PDB entry 8J7M | electron microscopy, 3.10 A resolution | chains D and B of the 4 polymer chains in the assembly

# Chain D (and B)
Name: ion channel, Voltage dependent ion channel, Green fluorescent protein (Fragment)
Organism: Homo sapiens
Notes: chain B of this document is another copy of the same molecule, construct and numbering; everything in this record applies to it too
Reference sequence: chimeric construct of R1FVI4, A0A059PIQ0: residues 166-542 from R1FVI4 (R1FVI4_EMIHU) positions 1-377 (UniProt number = residue number - 165); residues 555-787 from A0A059PIQ0 positions 3-235 (UniProt number = residue number - 552)
Chain sequence (803 residues; row label = number of the first residue in the row):
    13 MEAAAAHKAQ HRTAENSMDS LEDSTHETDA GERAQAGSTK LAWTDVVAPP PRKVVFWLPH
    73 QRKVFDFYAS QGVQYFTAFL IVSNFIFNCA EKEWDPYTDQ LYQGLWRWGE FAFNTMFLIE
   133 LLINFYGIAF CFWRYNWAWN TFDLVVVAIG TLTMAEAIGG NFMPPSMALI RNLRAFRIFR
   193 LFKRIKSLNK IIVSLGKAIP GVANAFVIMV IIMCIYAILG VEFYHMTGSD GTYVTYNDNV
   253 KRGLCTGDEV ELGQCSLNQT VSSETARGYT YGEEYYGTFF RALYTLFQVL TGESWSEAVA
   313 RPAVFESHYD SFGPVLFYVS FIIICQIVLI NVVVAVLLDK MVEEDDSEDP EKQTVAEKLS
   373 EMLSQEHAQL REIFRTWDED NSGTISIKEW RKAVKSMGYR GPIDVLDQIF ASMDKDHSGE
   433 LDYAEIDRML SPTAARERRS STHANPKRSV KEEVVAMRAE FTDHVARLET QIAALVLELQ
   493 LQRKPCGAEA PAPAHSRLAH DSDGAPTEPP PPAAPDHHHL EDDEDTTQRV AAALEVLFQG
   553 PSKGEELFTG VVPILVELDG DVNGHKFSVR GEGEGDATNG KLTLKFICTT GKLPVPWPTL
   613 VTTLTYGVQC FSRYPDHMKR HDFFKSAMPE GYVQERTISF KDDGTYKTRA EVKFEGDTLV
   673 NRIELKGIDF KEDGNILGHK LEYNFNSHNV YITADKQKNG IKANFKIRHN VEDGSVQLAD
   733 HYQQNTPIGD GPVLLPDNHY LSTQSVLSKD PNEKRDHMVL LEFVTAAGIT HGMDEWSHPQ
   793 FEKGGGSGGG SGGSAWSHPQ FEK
Not modelled in the structure: 13-60, 242-280, 357-815
Sequence notes: linker (543-554); conflict Arg-582 (Ser30 in A0A059PIQ0), Ser-624 (Ala72 in A0A059PIQ0), Arg-632 (Gln80 in A0A059PIQ0), Val-758 (Ala206 in A0A059PIQ0); expression tag (788-815)

# Chain D / chain B interface
Contacting residue pairs - 68 pairs, chain D then chain B:
  Phe-97(D) / Cys-226(B)  hydrophobic
  Phe-97(D) / Ile-227(B)  hydrophobic
  Phe-97(D) / Ile-230(B)  hydrophobic
  Cys-101(D) / Ile-230(B)  hydrophobic
  Cys-101(D) / Phe-291(B)  hydrophobic
  Lys-104(D) / Val-233(B)
  Lys-104(D) / Glu-234(B)  salt bridge
  Lys-104(D) / Thr-290(B)
  Lys-104(D) / Phe-291(B)  hydrogen bond (backbone-backbone)
  Glu-105(D) / Thr-290(B)
  Glu-105(D) / Phe-291(B)
  Glu-105(D) / Phe-292(B)  hydrogen bond (side chain-backbone)
  Pro-108(D) / Val-233(B)  hydrophobic
  Pro-108(D) / His-237(B)  hydrogen bond (backbone-side chain)
  Pro-108(D) / Gly-289(B)
  Pro-108(D) / Thr-290(B)
  Thr-110(D) / His-237(B)
  Thr-110(D) / Met-238(B)
  Leu-181(D) / Phe-235(B)  hydrophobic
  Asn-184(D) / Leu-231(B)
  Asn-184(D) / Glu-234(B)
  Asn-184(D) / Phe-235(B)
  Ala-187(D) / Ile-227(B)
  Ala-187(D) / Ile-230(B)  hydrophobic
  Ile-190(D) / Ile-223(B)  hydrophobic
  Ile-190(D) / Ile-227(B)  hydrophobic
  Phe-191(D) / Ile-224(B)  hydrophobic
  Phe-191(D) / Ile-227(B)  hydrophobic
  Phe-194(D) / Ile-223(B)  hydrophobic
  Ser-199(D) / Asn-216(B)  hydrogen bond
  Leu-200(D) / Asn-216(B)
  Leu-200(D) / Val-219(B)  hydrophobic
  Leu-200(D) / Ile-220(B)  hydrophobic
  Ile-203(D) / Ile-220(B)  hydrophobic
  Ile-203(D) / Val-344(B)  hydrophobic
  Ile-204(D) / Ile-220(B)  hydrophobic
  Leu-207(D) / Val-340(B)  hydrophobic
  Leu-207(D) / Val-344(B)  hydrophobic
  Phe-218(D) / Ile-335(B)  hydrophobic
  Phe-218(D) / Ile-339(B)  hydrophobic
  Glu-286(D) / Arg-313(B)  hydrogen bond (backbone-side chain)
  Tyr-287(D) / Arg-313(B)
  Phe-292(D) / Phe-317(B)
  Arg-293(D) / Arg-313(B)  hydrogen bond (backbone-side chain)
  Arg-293(D) / Phe-317(B)
  Tyr-296(D) / Trp-307(B)
  Tyr-296(D) / Val-311(B)
  Tyr-296(D) / Arg-313(B)
  Tyr-296(D) / Phe-317(B)  hydrophobic
  Thr-297(D) / Arg-313(B)  hydrogen bond
  Phe-299(D) / Trp-307(B)  hydrophobic
  Phe-299(D) / Val-331(B)  hydrophobic
  Phe-299(D) / Ile-334(B)  hydrophobic
  Gln-300(D) / Ser-308(B)  hydrogen bond
  Gln-300(D) / Arg-313(B)  hydrogen bond
  Thr-303(D) / Ile-334(B)
  Glu-305(D) / Ser-306(B)
  Glu-305(D) / Ser-308(B)
  Val-346(D) / Asn-343(B)
  Leu-349(D) / Val-340(B)
  Leu-349(D) / Asn-343(B)
  Leu-350(D) / Asn-343(B)
  Leu-350(D) / Ala-347(B)  hydrophobic
  Leu-350(D) / Leu-350(B)  hydrophobic
  Met-353(D) / Val-344(B)  hydrophobic
  Met-353(D) / Ala-347(B)  hydrophobic
  Met-353(D) / Asp-351(B)
  Val-354(D) / Asp-351(B)
Interface residues without a listed pair, chain D (39 interface residues in all): Asn-100, Tyr-109, Phe-188, Leu-193, Tyr-281, Val-345
Interface residues without a listed pair, chain B (39 interface residues in all): Gly-213, Glu-318, Val-327, Gln-338, Leu-341

# Summary
Chain D and chain B each contribute 39 residues to their interface, with 9 hydrogen bonds and 1 salt bridge.
Among the polar pairs are Lys-104(D)/Glu-234(B), Glu-105(D)/Phe-292(B) and Pro-108(D)/His-237(B).
Both chains are ion channel, Voltage dependent ion channel, Green fluorescent protein (Fragment) (Homo
sapiens). Entry 8J7M (ion channel) was determined by electron microscopy together with 8J7F and 8J7H from the
same study.
